Entry 5D0G (X-ray diffraction, 1.60 A resolution); this record covers chains A and B.

# Chain A (and B)
Molecule: Cyclase
Organism: Mycobacterium avium subsp. avium 10-9275
Notes: chain B of this document is another copy of the same molecule, construct and numbering; everything in this record applies to it too
Reference sequence: V7LAR8 (V7LAR8_MYCAV); residues 106-275 here = UniProt positions 106-275
Amino-acid sequence (177 residues; row label = number of the first residue in the row):
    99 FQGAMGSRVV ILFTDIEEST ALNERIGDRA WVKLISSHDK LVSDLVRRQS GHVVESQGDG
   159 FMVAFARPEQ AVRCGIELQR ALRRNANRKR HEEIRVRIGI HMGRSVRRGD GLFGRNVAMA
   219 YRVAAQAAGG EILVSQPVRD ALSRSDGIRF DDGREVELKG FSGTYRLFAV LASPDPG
Unresolved in the structure: 99-101, 185-190, 270-275 (chain B: 99-102, 183-191, 242-243, 270-275)
Sequence notes: expression tag (99-105); engineered mutation E153 (Lys in V7LAR8), G209 (Asp in V7LAR8), Y219 (Ala in V7LAR8)
Bound ions: Ca2+: D113, I114, D157 (together with GTP)
Residues lining bound ligands:
  - GTP (guanosine-5'-triphosphate), molecule 1: F111, E153, S154, Q155, M160, G209, L210, F211, V215, A216, Y219, R220, K257
  - GTP, molecule 2: D113, I114, E115, E116, S117, T118, S154, Q155, G156, D157, R195

# Interface between chain A and chain B
Pairs across the interface (32):
  M103(A) - R127(B)
  T118(A) - A216(B)
  T118(A) - R220(B)  hydrogen bond
  T118(A) - K257(B)
  T118(A) - G258(B)
  T118(A) - F259(B)
  A119(A) - G258(B)
  N121(A) - G212(B)
  N121(A) - R213(B)
  E122(A) - R213(B)  salt bridge
  E122(A) - G258(B)
  E122(A) - F259(B)
  D126(A) - M103(B)  hydrogen bond (side chain-backbone)
  D126(A) - G212(B)
  D126(A) - R213(B)  hydrogen bond (side chain-backbone)
  V130(A) - V204(B)  hydrophobic
  V204(A) - V130(B)  hydrophobic
  R206(A) - S134(B)
  R206(A) - D137(B)
  F211(A) - G156(B)
  G212(A) - N121(B)
  G212(A) - D126(B)
  R213(A) - N121(B)  hydrogen bond (backbone-side chain)
  R213(A) - E122(B)  salt bridge
  R213(A) - D126(B)  hydrogen bond (backbone-side chain)
  A216(A) - T118(B)
  K257(A) - T118(B)
  G258(A) - T118(B)
  G258(A) - A119(B)
  G258(A) - E122(B)
  F259(A) - T118(B)
  F259(A) - E122(B)
Other interface residues (no listed pair), chain A (20 interface residues in all): W129, E153, S154, R202
Other interface residues (no listed pair), chain B (25 interface residues in all): W129, I133, E153, S154, R202, F211

# In short
The interface between chain A and chain B involves 20 residues on one side and 25 on the other, with 5
hydrogen bonds and 2 salt bridges. Among the polar pairs are E122(A)-R213(B), T118(A)-R220(B) and
D126(A)-M103(B). Bound to chain A: GTP.
Both chains are Cyclase (Mycobacterium avium subsp. avium 10-9275). Entry 5D0G (Crystal structure of triple
mutant (KDA to EGY) of adenylyl cyclase Ma1120 from Mycobacterium avium in ...) was determined by X-ray
diffraction (same publication as 5D0E and 5D0H).
